Entry 6I7E (X-ray diffraction, 3.49 A resolution); this record covers chain A.

Chain A:
Protein: Myosin-A
From: Plasmodium falciparum 3D7
Reference sequence: Q8IDR3 (MYOA_PLAF7); numbering as in UniProt (aligned over 1-768)
Sequence (768 residues; each row starts with the number of its first residue):
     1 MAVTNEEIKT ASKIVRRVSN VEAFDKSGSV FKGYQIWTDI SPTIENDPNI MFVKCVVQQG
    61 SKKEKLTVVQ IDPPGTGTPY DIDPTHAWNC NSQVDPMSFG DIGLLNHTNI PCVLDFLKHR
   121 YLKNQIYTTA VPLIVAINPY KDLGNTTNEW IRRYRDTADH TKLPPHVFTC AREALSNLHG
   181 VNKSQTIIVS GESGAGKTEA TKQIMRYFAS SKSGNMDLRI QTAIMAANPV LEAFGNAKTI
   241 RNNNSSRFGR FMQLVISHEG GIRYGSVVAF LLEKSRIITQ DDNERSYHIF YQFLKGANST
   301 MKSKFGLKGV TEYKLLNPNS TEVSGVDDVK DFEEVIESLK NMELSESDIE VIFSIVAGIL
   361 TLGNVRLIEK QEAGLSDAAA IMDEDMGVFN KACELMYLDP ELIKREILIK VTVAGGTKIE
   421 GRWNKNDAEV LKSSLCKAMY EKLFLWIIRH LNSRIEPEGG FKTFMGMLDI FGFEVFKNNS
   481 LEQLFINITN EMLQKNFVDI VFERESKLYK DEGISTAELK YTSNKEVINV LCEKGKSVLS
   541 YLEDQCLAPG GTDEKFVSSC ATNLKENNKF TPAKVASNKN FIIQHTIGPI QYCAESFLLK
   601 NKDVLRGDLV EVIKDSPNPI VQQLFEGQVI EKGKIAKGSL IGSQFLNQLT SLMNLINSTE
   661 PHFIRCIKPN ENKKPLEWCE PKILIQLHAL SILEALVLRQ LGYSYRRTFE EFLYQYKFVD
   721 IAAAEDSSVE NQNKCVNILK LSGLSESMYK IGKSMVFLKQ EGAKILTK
Not modelled in the structure: 1, 721-726
Modified / non-standard residues: Ser19 (phosphoserine; SEP)
Metal / ion sites: Mg2+: Thr198, Ser246 (together with vanadate)
Ligand contacts: ADP (adenosine-5'-diphosphate): Ile126, Tyr127, Asn138, Pro139, Tyr140, Lys141, Asp142, Glu192, Ser193, Gly194, Ala195, Gly196, Lys197, Thr198, Glu199, Gln203, Asn242, Asn244, Asp469
Curated features (UniProtKB/Swiss-Prot):
  - region: Pro661 to Glu671 (Actin-binding)
  - binding site (ATP): Gly191 to Thr198
  - modified residue: Ser19 (Phosphoserine)
From the paper describing this entry:
  - post-translational modification sites: Ser19
  - contacts within the chain: Gln494-Ser691 (hydrogen bond)
  - mutagenesis - S19A, K764E: decreased catalytic activity
  - mutagenesis - K764E: decreased stability (from molecular simulation)

In short:
Ligands of chain A: ADP. Thr198 and Ser246 coordinate Mg2+. UniProt lists 8 ATP-binding residues. From the
paper: S19A and K764E reduce catalytic activity; a modification site at Ser19.
Chain A is Myosin-A (Plasmodium falciparum 3D7); the structure, Plasmodium falciparum Myosin A,
Pre-powerstroke, was determined by X-ray diffraction together with 6I7D from the same study.
